Entry 7SK5 (electron microscopy, 4.00 A resolution); this record covers chains A and F of the 5 polymer chains in the assembly.

[Chain A]
Molecule: Atypical chemokine receptor 3
From: Homo sapiens
Reference sequence: P25106 (ACKR3_HUMAN); numbering as in UniProt (aligned over 2-362)
Sequence (393 residues; numbered -1 to 391; the number before each row is that of its first residue; numbers below 1 keep their minus sign (Gly-1 is residue -1)):
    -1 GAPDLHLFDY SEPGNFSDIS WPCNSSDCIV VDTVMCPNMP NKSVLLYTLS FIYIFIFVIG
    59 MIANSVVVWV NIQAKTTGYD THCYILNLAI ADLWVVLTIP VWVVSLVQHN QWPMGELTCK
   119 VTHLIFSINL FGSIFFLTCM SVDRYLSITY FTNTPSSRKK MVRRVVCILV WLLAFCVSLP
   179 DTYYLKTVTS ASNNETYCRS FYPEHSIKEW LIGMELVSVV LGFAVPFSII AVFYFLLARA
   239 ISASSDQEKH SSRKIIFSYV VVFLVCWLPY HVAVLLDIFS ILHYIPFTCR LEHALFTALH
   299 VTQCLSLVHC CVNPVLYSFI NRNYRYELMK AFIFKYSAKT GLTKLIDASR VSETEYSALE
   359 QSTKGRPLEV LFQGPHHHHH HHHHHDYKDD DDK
Not modelled in the structure: -1 to 27, 189-190, 330-391
Disulfide bonds: Cys117-Cys196
Differences from the reference sequence: cloning artifact (-1 to 1); expression tag (363-391)
UniProt features mapped onto this chain:
  - region: Tyr324 to Lys362 (C-terminal cytoplasmic tail)
  - modified residue (Phosphoserine): Ser347, Ser350, Ser355
  - glycosylation (N-linked (GlcNAc...) asparagine): Asn13, Asn22, Asn39
  - natural variant: Val258 (V258M: In OCABSN)
  - mutagenesis: Ser145 (S145A: Does not result in CXCL12-inducible chemotaxis, calcium mobilization or ERK activation, and has no effect on CXCR7-mediated CXCL12 degradation; when associated with V-147), Thr147 (T147V: Does not result in CXCL12-inducible chemotaxis, calcium mobilization or ERK activation, and has no effect on CXCR7-mediated CXCL12 degradation; when associated with A-145)
From the paper describing this entry:
  - mutagenesis - W100A, F124A, D179A, R197A, E213A, D275A: decreased signaling with Stromal cell-derived factor 1 (citing earlier work)
  - mutagenesis - Y268A, Q301A: decreased signaling with Stromal cell-derived factor 1
  - specificity-determining residues: Ser216, Leu305 (proposed by the authors, not directly observed)
  - mutagenesis - Y315A: decreased signaling (citing earlier work)
  - mutagenesis - Y268A, Q301A: increased signaling (constitutive activity)
  - mutagenesis - Y257L: decreased signaling in response to constitutive

[Chain F]
Molecule: CID24 Fab heavy chain
From: Homo sapiens
Notes: antibody fragment or engineered binder
Sequence (238 residues; each row starts with the number of its first residue):
     1 EISEVQLVES GGGLVQPGGS LRLSCAASGF NISSSSIHWV RQAPGKGLEW VASISPSYGY
    61 TSYADSVKGR FTISADTSKN TAYLQMNSLR AEDTAVYYCA RVSYWDWTWG WSKYEGMDYW
   121 GQGTLVTVSS ASTKGPSVFP LAPSSKSTSG GTAALGCLVK DYFPEPVTVS WNSGALTSGV
   181 HTFPAVLQSS GLYSLSSVVT VPSSSLGTQT YICNVNHKPS NTKVDKKVEP KSCDKTHT
Not modelled in the structure: 1-3, 146-152, 231-238
Disulfide bonds: Cys25-Cys99, Cys157-Cys213

[Chain A / chain F interface]
Contacting residue pairs (49; chain A residue first):
  Asn69(A) with Trp111(F)
  Gly76(A) with Tyr114(F)
  Tyr77(A) with Trp111(F); Ser112(F)
  Asp78(A) with Gly110(F); Ser112(F), hydrogen bond (backbone-backbone); Tyr114(F)
  His80(A) with Gly110(F), hydrogen bond (backbone-backbone)
  Ile83(A) with Gly110(F); Trp111(F)
  Met138(A) with Trp109(F), hydrophobic
  Asp141(A) with Trp109(F), hydrogen bond
  Arg142(A) with Asp106(F), salt bridge; Trp109(F)
  Tyr143(A) with Tyr58(F), hydrogen bond
  Ser145(A) with Tyr104(F), hydrogen bond
  Ile146(A) with Tyr104(F); Asp106(F)
  Thr147(A) with Ser57(F), hydrogen bond (backbone-side chain); Tyr58(F)
  Tyr148(A) with Tyr58(F), hydrophobic
  Thr150(A) with Ser34(F), hydrogen bond (side chain-backbone); Ser36(F); Ser55(F)
  Asn151(A) with Ser53(F), hydrogen bond; Ile54(F); Ser55(F); Tyr60(F), hydrogen bond (side chain-backbone)
  Thr152(A) with Tyr60(F)
  Ser154(A) with Tyr114(F)
  Lys158(A) with Tyr114(F)
  Ser242(A) with Asn31(F); Ser34(F)
  Asp244(A) with Trp105(F)
  Gln245(A) with Ser34(F); Tyr104(F), hydrogen bond (side chain-backbone); Trp105(F); Asp106(F), hydrogen bond (side chain-backbone)
  His248(A) with Trp105(F); Trp107(F)
  Ser249(A) with Trp107(F)
  Ser316(A) with Trp111(F)
  Asn319(A) with Gly110(F); Trp111(F)
  Arg320(A) with Trp107(F)
  Asn321(A) with Thr108(F); Trp111(F), hydrogen bond (side chain-backbone); Lys113(F)
  Tyr322(A) with Trp111(F), hydrophobic
Other interface residues (no listed pair), chain A (37 interface residues in all): Val65, Val68, Thr79, Pro153, Ile239, Ala241, Ser243, Tyr315
Other interface residues (no listed pair), chain F (25 interface residues in all): Phe30, Ser33, Ser35, Thr61, Arg101

[Overview]
37 residues of chain A and 25 residues of chain F are in contact; the contacts include 12 hydrogen bonds and 1
salt bridge. Among the polar pairs are Arg142(A)-Asp106(F), Asp141(A)-Trp109(F) and Tyr143(A)-Tyr58(F). The
paper reports that W100A, F124A and D179A of chain A, among others, reduce signaling with Stromal cell-derived
factor 1; specificity determinants Ser216(A) and Leu305(A); 10 substitutions were tested in all.
Here chain A is Atypical chemokine receptor 3 and chain F is CID24 Fab heavy chain, both from Homo sapiens.
Entry 7SK5 (Cryo-EM structure of ACKR3 in complex with CXCL12 and an intracellular Fab) was determined by
electron microscopy, deposited together with 7SK3, 7SK4, 7SK6, 7SK7, 7SK8 and 7SK9.
